8JJR - chains c and d of the 26 polymer chains in the assembly; structure by electron microscopy, 2.80 A resolution.

== Chain c ==
Protein: PsaC
From: Symbiodinium sp
Sequence (161 residues; numbered 1 to 161; the number before each row is that of its first residue):
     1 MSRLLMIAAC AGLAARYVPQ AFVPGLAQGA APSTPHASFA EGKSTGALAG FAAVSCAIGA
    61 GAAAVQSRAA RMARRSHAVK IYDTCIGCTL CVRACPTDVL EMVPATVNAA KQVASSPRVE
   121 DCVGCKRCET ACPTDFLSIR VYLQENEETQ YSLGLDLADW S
Not modelled in the structure: 1-75
Bound ions: 4Fe-4S cluster Fe near Cys-125 (its only coordinating residue here)
Residues lining bound ligands:
  - 4Fe-4S cluster (SF4), molecule 1: Val-79, Ala-94, Cys-95, Pro-96, Thr-97, Val-99, Leu-100, Cys-122, Val-123, Gly-124, Cys-125, Lys-126, Arg-127, Cys-128, Val-141
  - 4Fe-4S cluster (SF4), molecule 2: Cys-85, Ile-86, Gly-87, Cys-88, Thr-89, Leu-90, Cys-91, Met-102, Ala-114, Ala-131, Cys-132, Pro-133, Thr-134, Ser-138, Ile-139

== Chain d ==
Protein: PsaD
From: Symbiodinium sp
Sequence (295 residues; row label = number of the first residue in the row):
     1 MASRGVGVAA VAVFGLATVA FVAPSSGARR LRAPVAQPAA FGASAPSGTS GLWTACSLGG
    61 VVLAVGAAVT RRAESKEIVV ESIPRPEDLL ESPKFPMFEG STGGYMSRST RERHAITWTA
   121 KDQNKFEMPT GGFAIMNKGE NLCYFRKKEQ CISLGKQLRK MKIENYKIYR LKKDGTVIFM
   181 HPADGVFPEK VNKGRVQVNG RPFTIRGNPQ QSELKWTKYH MKSYEADPLT TLFIKARVMA
   241 FQDIPNLFAL PQPNMEEMVP VEEVGEYTKQ EYTTRLMEAL KRVQDDRKAK EAKSL
Not modelled in the structure: 1-76, 264-266

== Chain c / chain d interface ==
Residue-residue contacts - 84 pairs, chain c then chain d:
  Ala-78(c) / Tyr-224(d)  hydrophobic
  Val-79(c) / Asn-199(d)
  Lys-80(c) / Asn-199(d)  hydrogen bond
  Lys-80(c) / Arg-201(d)
  Lys-80(c) / Tyr-224(d)
  Lys-80(c) / Glu-225(d)  salt bridge
  Ile-81(c) / Gln-197(d)
  Ile-81(c) / Asn-199(d)  hydrogen bond (backbone-backbone)
  Ile-81(c) / Gly-200(d)
  Ile-81(c) / Arg-201(d)  hydrogen bond (backbone-backbone)
  Tyr-82(c) / Arg-201(d)
  Tyr-82(c) / Phe-203(d)
  Tyr-82(c) / Thr-204(d)
  Tyr-82(c) / Ile-205(d)  hydrophobic
  Tyr-82(c) / Asn-208(d)  hydrogen bond
  Asp-83(c) / Arg-201(d)  hydrogen bond (backbone-backbone)
  Asp-83(c) / Phe-203(d)
  Asp-83(c) / Thr-204(d)
  Thr-84(c) / Thr-204(d)
  Thr-89(c) / Glu-189(d)
  Val-92(c) / Pro-188(d)  hydrophobic
  Val-92(c) / Glu-189(d)
  Arg-93(c) / Lys-156(d)
  Arg-93(c) / Glu-189(d)
  Cys-95(c) / Lys-156(d)  hydrogen bond (backbone-side chain)
  Pro-96(c) / Ile-152(d)
  Pro-96(c) / Lys-156(d)
  Thr-97(c) / Lys-148(d)  hydrogen bond (backbone-side chain)
  Asp-98(c) / Lys-148(d)  hydrogen bond (backbone-side chain)
  Asp-98(c) / Ile-152(d)
  Asp-98(c) / His-181(d)  salt bridge
  Asp-98(c) / Pro-188(d)
  Leu-100(c) / Pro-188(d)
  Glu-101(c) / Pro-188(d)
  Glu-101(c) / Arg-195(d)  salt bridge
  Met-102(c) / Pro-188(d)  hydrogen bond (backbone-backbone)
  Met-102(c) / Glu-189(d)
  Met-102(c) / Arg-195(d)  hydrogen bond (backbone-side chain)
  Val-103(c) / Val-191(d)
  Val-103(c) / Arg-195(d)
  Val-103(c) / Gln-197(d)
  Pro-104(c) / Val-191(d)
  Pro-104(c) / Asn-192(d)
  Pro-104(c) / Arg-195(d)
  Gln-112(c) / Val-191(d)
  Val-113(c) / Gln-197(d)
  Ala-114(c) / Gln-197(d)  hydrogen bond (backbone-side chain)
  Ser-115(c) / Gln-197(d)
  Ser-115(c) / Val-198(d)  hydrogen bond (side chain-backbone)
  Ser-116(c) / Val-198(d)  hydrogen bond (backbone-backbone)
  Ser-116(c) / Asn-199(d)  hydrogen bond (backbone-side chain)
  Arg-118(c) / Lys-148(d)
  Val-119(c) / Asn-199(d)
  Asp-121(c) / Lys-148(d)  salt bridge
  Asp-121(c) / Arg-170(d)  salt bridge
  Phe-136(c) / Ile-205(d)  hydrophobic
  Leu-137(c) / Ile-205(d)
  Arg-140(c) / Ile-205(d)
  Tyr-142(c) / Asn-208(d)
  Tyr-142(c) / Tyr-224(d)
  Gln-144(c) / Lys-222(d)
  Gln-144(c) / Tyr-224(d)  hydrogen bond
  Glu-147(c) / Lys-222(d)
  Gln-150(c) / Glu-112(d)  hydrogen bond
  Gln-150(c) / Arg-146(d)  hydrogen bond
  Tyr-151(c) / Glu-112(d)  hydrogen bond
  Tyr-151(c) / Arg-170(d)
  Gly-154(c) / Lys-147(d)
  Leu-155(c) / Arg-146(d)
  Leu-155(c) / Lys-147(d)
  Asp-156(c) / Thr-110(d)
  Asp-156(c) / Arg-146(d)  hydrogen bond (backbone-side chain)
  Asp-156(c) / Lys-147(d)
  Asp-156(c) / Gln-150(d)  hydrogen bond
  Leu-157(c) / Met-106(d)  hydrophobic
  Leu-157(c) / Ser-109(d)  hydrogen bond (backbone-side chain)
  Leu-157(c) / Thr-110(d)
  Ala-158(c) / Thr-110(d)
  Ala-158(c) / Arg-146(d)  hydrogen bond (backbone-side chain)
  Asp-159(c) / Thr-110(d)
  Asp-159(c) / Arg-111(d)  hydrogen bond (side chain-backbone)
  Asp-159(c) / Glu-112(d)  hydrogen bond (side chain-backbone)
  Asp-159(c) / Arg-146(d)  salt bridge
  Ser-161(c) / Glu-112(d)
Interface residues without a listed pair, chain c (45 interface residues in all): Ala-94, Pro-117, Arg-127
Interface residues without a listed pair, chain d (37 interface residues in all): Glu-149, Met-180, Ala-183, Lys-190, Lys-193, Val-196, Pro-202

== Overview ==
45 residues of chain c face 37 of chain d across their interface; the contacts include 24 hydrogen bonds and 6
salt bridges. Polar contacts include Lys-80(c)/Glu-225(d), Asp-98(c)/His-181(d) and Glu-101(c)/Arg-195(d).
Chain c binds 4Fe-4S cluster.
Here chain c is PsaC and chain d is PsaD, both from Symbiodinium sp. Entry 8JJR (Cryo-EM structure of
Symbiodinium photosystem I) was determined by electron microscopy.
